8TVV - chains A and N of the 15 polymer chains in the assembly; structure by electron microscopy, 3.70 A resolution.

Chain A:
Protein: DNA-directed RNA polymerase II subunit RPB1
Organism: Saccharomyces cerevisiae
Notes: EC 2.7.7.6
UniProt: P04050 (RPB1_YEAST); numbering as in UniProt (aligned over 1-1733)
Amino-acid sequence (1733 residues; each row starts with the number of its first residue):
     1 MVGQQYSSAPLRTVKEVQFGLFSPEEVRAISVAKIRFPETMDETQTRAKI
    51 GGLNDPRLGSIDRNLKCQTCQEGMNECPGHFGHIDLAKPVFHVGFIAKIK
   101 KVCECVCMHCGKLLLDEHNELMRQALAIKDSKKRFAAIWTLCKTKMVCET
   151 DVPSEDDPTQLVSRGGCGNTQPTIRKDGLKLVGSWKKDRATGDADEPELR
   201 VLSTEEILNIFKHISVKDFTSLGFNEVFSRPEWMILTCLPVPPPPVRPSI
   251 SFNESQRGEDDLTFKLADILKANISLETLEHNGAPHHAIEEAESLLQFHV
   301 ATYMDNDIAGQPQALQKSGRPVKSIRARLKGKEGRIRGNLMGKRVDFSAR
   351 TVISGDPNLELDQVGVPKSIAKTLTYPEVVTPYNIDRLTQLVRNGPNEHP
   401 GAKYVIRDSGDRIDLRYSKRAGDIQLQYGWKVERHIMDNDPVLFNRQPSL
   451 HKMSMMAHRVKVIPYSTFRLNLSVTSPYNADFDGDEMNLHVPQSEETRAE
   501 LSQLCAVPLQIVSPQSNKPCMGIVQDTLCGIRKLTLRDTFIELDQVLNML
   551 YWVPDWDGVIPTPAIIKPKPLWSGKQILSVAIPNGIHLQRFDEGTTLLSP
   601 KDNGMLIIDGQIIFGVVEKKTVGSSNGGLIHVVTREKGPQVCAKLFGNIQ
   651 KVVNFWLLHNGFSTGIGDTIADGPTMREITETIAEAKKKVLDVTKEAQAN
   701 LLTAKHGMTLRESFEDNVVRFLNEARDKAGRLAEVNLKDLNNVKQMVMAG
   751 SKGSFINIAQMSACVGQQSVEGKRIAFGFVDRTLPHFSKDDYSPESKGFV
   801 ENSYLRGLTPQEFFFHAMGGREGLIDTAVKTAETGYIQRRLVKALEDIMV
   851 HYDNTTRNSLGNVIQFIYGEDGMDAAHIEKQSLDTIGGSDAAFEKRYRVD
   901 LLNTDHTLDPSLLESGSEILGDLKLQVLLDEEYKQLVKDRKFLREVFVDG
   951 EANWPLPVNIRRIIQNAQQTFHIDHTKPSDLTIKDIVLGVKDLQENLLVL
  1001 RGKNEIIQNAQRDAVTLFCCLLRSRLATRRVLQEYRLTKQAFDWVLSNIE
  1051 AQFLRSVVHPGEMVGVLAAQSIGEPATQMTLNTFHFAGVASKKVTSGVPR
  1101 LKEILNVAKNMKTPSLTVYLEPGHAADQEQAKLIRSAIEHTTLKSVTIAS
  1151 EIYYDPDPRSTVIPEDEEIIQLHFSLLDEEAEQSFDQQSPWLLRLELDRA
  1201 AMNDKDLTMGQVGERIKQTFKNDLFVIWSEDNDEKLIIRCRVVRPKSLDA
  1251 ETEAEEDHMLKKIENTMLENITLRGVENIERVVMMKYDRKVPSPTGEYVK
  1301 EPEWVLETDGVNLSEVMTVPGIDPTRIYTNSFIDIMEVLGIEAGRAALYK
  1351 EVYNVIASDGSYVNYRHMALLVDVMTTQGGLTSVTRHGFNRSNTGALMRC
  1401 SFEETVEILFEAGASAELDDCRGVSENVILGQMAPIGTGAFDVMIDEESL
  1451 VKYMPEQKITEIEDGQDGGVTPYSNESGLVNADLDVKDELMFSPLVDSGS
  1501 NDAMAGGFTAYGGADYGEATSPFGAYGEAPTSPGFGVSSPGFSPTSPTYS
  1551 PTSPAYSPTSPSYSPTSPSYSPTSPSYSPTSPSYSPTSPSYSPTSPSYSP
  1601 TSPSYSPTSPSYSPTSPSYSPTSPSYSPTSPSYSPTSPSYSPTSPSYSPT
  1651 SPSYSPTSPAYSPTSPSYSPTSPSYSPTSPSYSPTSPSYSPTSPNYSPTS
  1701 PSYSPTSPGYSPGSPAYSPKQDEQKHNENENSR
Disordered / not traced: 1-8, 42-44, 188-198, 1079-1096, 1158-1187, 1221-1224, 1243-1256, 1455-1733
Bound ions: Zn2+ site 1: Cys67, Cys70, Cys77, His80; Zn2+ site 2: Cys107, Cys110, Cys167; Mg2+: Asp481, Asp483 (shared with 1 residue of chain R)
Curated features (UniProtKB/Swiss-Prot):
  - region: Pro248 to Asp260 (Lid loop), Asn306 to Lys323 (Rudder loop), Pro810 to Glu822 (Bridging helix)
  - binding site (Zn(2+)): Cys67, Cys70, Cys77, His80, Cys107, Cys110, Cys148, Cys167
  - binding site (Mg(2+)): Asp481, Asp483, Asp485
  - modified residue: Thr1471 (Phosphothreonine)
  - cross-link (Glycyl lysine isopeptide (Lys-Gly)): Lys695 (interchain with G-Cter in ubiquitin), Lys1246 (interchain with G-Cter in ubiquitin), Lys1350 (interchain with G-Cter in ubiquitin)
  - natural variant: Ser1653 to Pro1659 (deletion: In strain: A364A)
  - mutagenesis: Lys1246 (K1246R: Impairs ubiquitination during transcription stress)

Chain N:
Molecule: NTS (47-nt DNA)
Sequence (47 nucleotides; row label = number of the first residue in the row):
     1 CTAGTTGATCTCATATTTCATTCCTACTCAGGAGAAGGAGCAGAGCG
Disordered / not traced: 1-31

Interface between chain A and chain N:
Pairs across the interface (5):
  Trp139(A) with DG38(N), phosphate contact
  Arg175(A) with DA39(N), salt bridge to the phosphate
  Ala1108(A) with DA35(N), phosphate contact
  His1387(A) with DA35(N), phosphate contact; DA36(N), phosphate contact
Other interface residues (no listed pair), chain A (5 interface residues in all): Asn1106

Overview:
Chain A and chain N form an interface of 5 and 4 residues respectively, with 1 salt bridge. The salt-bridged
pair is Arg175(A)-DA39(N). From UniProt: 8 Zn2+-binding residues, 3 Mg2+-binding residues and one mutagenesis
site on chain A.
Here chain A is DNA-directed RNA polymerase II subunit RPB1 (Saccharomyces cerevisiae) and chain N is NTS
(47-nt DNA). Entry 8TVV (Cryo-EM structure of backtracked Pol II) was determined by electron microscopy (same
publication as 8TUG, 8TVP, 8TVQ, 8TVS, 8TVW, 8TVX and 8TVY).
